6HZP - chain A; structure by X-ray diffraction, 2.50 A resolution.

[Chain A]
Molecule: Peptide ABC transporter permease
From: Staphylococcus hominis
UniProtKB: A0A1L8Y4Q3 (A0A1L8Y4Q3_STAHO); residues 9-495 here = UniProt positions 9-495
Sequence (487 residues; each row starts with the number of its first residue):
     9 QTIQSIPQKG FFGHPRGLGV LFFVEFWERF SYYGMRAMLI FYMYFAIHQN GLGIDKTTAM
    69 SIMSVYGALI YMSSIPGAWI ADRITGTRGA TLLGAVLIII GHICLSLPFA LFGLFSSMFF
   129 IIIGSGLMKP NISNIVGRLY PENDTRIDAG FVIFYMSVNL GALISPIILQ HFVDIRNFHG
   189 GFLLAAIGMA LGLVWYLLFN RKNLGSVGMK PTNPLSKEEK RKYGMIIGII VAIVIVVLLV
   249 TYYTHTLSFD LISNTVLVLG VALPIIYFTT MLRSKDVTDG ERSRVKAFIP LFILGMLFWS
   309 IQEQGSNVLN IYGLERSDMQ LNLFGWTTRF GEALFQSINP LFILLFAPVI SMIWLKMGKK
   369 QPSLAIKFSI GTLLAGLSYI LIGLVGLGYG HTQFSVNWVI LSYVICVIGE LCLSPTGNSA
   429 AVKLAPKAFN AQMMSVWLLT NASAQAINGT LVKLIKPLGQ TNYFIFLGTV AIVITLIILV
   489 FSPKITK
Differences from the reference sequence: conflict Asp-258 (Asn in A0A1L8Y4Q3), Gly-288 (Val in A0A1L8Y4Q3)
Residues lining bound ligands: 5-azanyl-4-oxidanylidene-pentanoic acid (FVT): Tyr-41, Val-166, Asn-167, Ala-170, Gln-310, Gln-344, Asn-347, Pro-348, Ile-351, Glu-418
Reported in the primary citation:
  - binding site for 5-azanyl-4-oxidanylidene-pentanoic acid: Tyr-41, Asn-167, Gln-344, Glu-418
  - mutagenesis - N167A: unchanged binding to 5-azanyl-4-oxidanylidene-pentanoic acid
  - contacts within the chain: Arg-37/Lys-137 (hydrogen bond)
  - mutagenesis - Y41F: decreased binding to dipeptide
  - mutagenesis - Y41F: unchanged binding to trialanine
  - mutagenesis - Y79F: unchanged binding to dialanine
  - mutagenesis - Y79F: increased binding to trialanine
  - mutagenesis - N167A: decreased binding to trialanine

[Summary]
Chain A binds 5-azanyl-4-oxidanylidene-pentanoic acid. From the paper: a binding site for
5-azanyl-4-oxidanylidene-pentanoic acid at Tyr-41, Asn-167 and Gln-344 among others; Y41F reduces binding to
dipeptide; 3 substitutions were tested in all.
Chain A is Peptide ABC transporter permease (Staphylococcus hominis); the structure, Crystal structure of a
POT family transporter in complex with 5-aminolevulinic acid, was determined by X-ray diffraction, deposited
together with 6GZ9 and 6H7U.
